Entry 8HM4 (X-ray diffraction, 3.79 A resolution); this record covers chain A.

Chain A:
Protein: Peptidylprolyl isomerase
From: Bacteroides fragilis
UniProtKB: R6ZJY1 (R6ZJY1_9BACE); residue numbers follow UniProt; this construct covers 30-456
Amino-acid sequence (427 residues; numbered 30 to 456; the number before each row is that of its first residue):
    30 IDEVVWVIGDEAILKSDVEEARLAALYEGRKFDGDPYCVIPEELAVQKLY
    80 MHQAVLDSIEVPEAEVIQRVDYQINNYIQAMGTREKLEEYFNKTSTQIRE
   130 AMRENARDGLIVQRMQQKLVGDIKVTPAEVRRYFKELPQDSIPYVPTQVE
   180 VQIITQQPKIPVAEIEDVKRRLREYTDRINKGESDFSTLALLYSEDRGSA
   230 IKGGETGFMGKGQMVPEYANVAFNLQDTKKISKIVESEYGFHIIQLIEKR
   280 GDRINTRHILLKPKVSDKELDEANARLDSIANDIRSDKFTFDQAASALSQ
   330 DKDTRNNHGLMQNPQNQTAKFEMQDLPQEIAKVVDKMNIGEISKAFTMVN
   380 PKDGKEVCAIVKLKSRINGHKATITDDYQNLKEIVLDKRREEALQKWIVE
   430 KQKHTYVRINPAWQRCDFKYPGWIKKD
Not modelled in the structure: 455-456
Disulfide bonds: C67-C445

Summary:
Chain A is Peptidylprolyl isomerase (Bacteroides fragilis); the structure, Crystal structure of PPIase, was
determined by X-ray diffraction together with 8HM2 from the same study.
